PDB entry 6HUV | X-ray diffraction, 3.10 A resolution | chains V and W of the 28 polymer chains in the assembly

# Chain V
Molecule: Proteasome subunit beta type-7
Source organism: Homo sapiens
Notes: EC 3.4.25.1
Reference sequence: Q99436 (PSB7_HUMAN); residues 1-234 here correspond to UniProt positions 44-277 (UniProt number = residue number + 43)
Chain sequence (234 residues; each row starts with the number of its first residue):
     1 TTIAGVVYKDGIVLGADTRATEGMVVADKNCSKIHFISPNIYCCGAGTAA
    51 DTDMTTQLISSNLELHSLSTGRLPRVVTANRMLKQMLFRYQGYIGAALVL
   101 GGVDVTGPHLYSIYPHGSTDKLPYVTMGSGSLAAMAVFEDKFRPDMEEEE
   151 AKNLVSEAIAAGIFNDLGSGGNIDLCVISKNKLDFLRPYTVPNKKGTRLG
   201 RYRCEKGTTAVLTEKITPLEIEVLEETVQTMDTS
Disordered / not traced: 220-234
Glycans and other covalent adducts: compound GT8 linked to Thr1
Sequence notes: engineered mutation Gly171 (Ser214 in Q99436)
Metal / ion sites: Mg2+: Ile163, Phe164, Asp166 (shared with 1 residue of chain L)
Small-molecule neighbours: GT8 ((2S)-N-[(3S,4R)-1-cyclohexyl-5-methyl-4,5-bis(oxidanyl)hexan-3-yl]-3-(4-methoxyphenyl)-2-[[(2S)-2-(2-morpholin-4-ylethanoylamino)propanoyl]amino]propanamide): Arg19, Ala20, Thr21, Glu22, Cys31, Ser32, Lys33, His35, Gly45, Ala46, Gly47, Thr48, Ala49, Thr52, Asp53, Ser129, Gly168, Ser169
UniProt features mapped onto this chain:
  - active site: Thr1 (Nucleophile)
Reported in the primary citation:
  - binding site for GT8: Thr1, His35
  - mutagenesis - S171G: increased growth
  - mutagenesis - G45A: unchanged growth

# Chain W
Molecule: Proteasome subunit beta type-3
Source organism: Saccharomyces cerevisiae (strain ATCC 204508 / S288c)
Notes: EC 3.4.25.1
Reference sequence: P25451 (PSB3_YEAST); residues 0-204 here correspond to UniProt positions 1-205 (UniProt number = residue number + 1)
Chain sequence (205 residues; each row starts with the number of its first residue; numbering starts at 0):
     0 MSDPSSINGGIVVAMTGKDCVAIACDLRLGSQSLGVSNKFEKIFHYGHVF
    50 LGITGLATDVTTLNEMFRYKTNLYKLKEERAIEPETFTQLVSSSLYERRF
   100 GPYFVGPVVAGINSKSGKPFIAGFDLIGCIDEAKDFIVSGTASDQLFGMC
   150 ESLYEPNLEPEDLFETISQALLNAADRDALSGWGAVVYIIKKDEVVKRYL
   200 KMRQD
Disordered / not traced: 0
Metal / ion sites: Mg2+ site 1: Ala174, Asp177, Ser180; Mg2+ site 2: Asp204 (shared with 2 residues of chain K)
Small-molecule neighbours: GT8 ((2S)-N-[(3S,4R)-1-cyclohexyl-5-methyl-4,5-bis(oxidanyl)hexan-3-yl]-3-(4-methoxyphenyl)-2-[[(2S)-2-(2-morpholin-4-ylethanoylamino)propanoyl]amino]propanamide): Asp124, Leu125, Ile126, Cys128
UniProt features mapped onto this chain:
  - modified residue: Ser30 (Phosphoserine)
  - cross-link: Lys69 (Glycyl lysine isopeptide (Lys-Gly) (interchain with G-Cter in ubiquitin))

# Chain V / chain W interface
Contacting residue pairs (67; chain V residue first):
  Val25(V) - Asp143(W)
  Val25(V) - Phe146(W)  hydrophobic
  Val26(V) - Phe146(W)
  Ala27(V) - Asp130(W)
  Ala27(V) - Phe146(W)  hydrophobic
  Asp28(V) - Asp130(W)
  Asp28(V) - Glu131(W)
  Lys29(V) - Glu150(W)  salt bridge
  Ala49(V) - Cys128(W)  hydrophobic
  Ala50(V) - Tyr95(W)
  Ala50(V) - Ile126(W)  hydrophobic
  Ala50(V) - Cys128(W)
  Asp51(V) - Tyr95(W)  hydrogen bond
  Asp51(V) - Arg98(W)  salt bridge
  Met54(V) - Ser91(W)
  Met54(V) - Tyr95(W)  hydrophobic
  Tyr90(V) - Phe99(W)  hydrophobic
  Tyr93(V) - Arg98(W)  hydrogen bond (backbone-side chain)
  Tyr93(V) - Phe99(W)
  Arg198(V) - Glu150(W)  hydrogen bond (side chain-backbone)
  Arg198(V) - Ser151(W)  hydrogen bond (side chain-backbone)
  Arg198(V) - Leu152(W)
  Arg198(V) - Tyr153(W)  hydrogen bond (side chain-backbone)
  Arg201(V) - Glu154(W)  salt bridge
  Tyr202(V) - Ser151(W)
  Tyr202(V) - Leu152(W)
  Arg203(V) - Glu154(W)  salt bridge
  Arg203(V) - Leu157(W)
  Arg203(V) - Asp161(W)  salt bridge
  Arg203(V) - Thr165(W)
  Cys204(V) - Glu164(W)
  Cys204(V) - Gln168(W)
  Glu205(V) - Glu164(W)
  Lys206(V) - Glu160(W)
  Lys206(V) - Asp161(W)  salt bridge
  Lys206(V) - Glu164(W)
  Gly207(V) - Glu164(W)  hydrogen bond (backbone-side chain)
  Thr208(V) - Glu164(W)  hydrogen bond (backbone-side chain)
  Thr209(V) - Phe163(W)
  Thr209(V) - Glu164(W)  hydrogen bond (backbone-side chain)
  Thr209(V) - Ser167(W)
  Thr209(V) - Gln168(W)  hydrogen bond
  Thr209(V) - Leu199(W)
  Ala210(V) - Leu199(W)
  Ala210(V) - Lys200(W)  hydrogen bond (backbone-backbone)
  Val211(V) - Phe163(W)  hydrophobic
  Val211(V) - Arg197(W)
  Val211(V) - Tyr198(W)
  Leu212(V) - Tyr198(W)  hydrogen bond (backbone-backbone)
  Leu212(V) - Leu199(W)
  Leu212(V) - Lys200(W)
  Thr213(V) - Lys196(W)
  Thr213(V) - Arg197(W)
  Thr213(V) - Tyr198(W)  hydrogen bond (backbone-backbone)
  Glu214(V) - Val195(W)
  Glu214(V) - Lys196(W)
  Glu214(V) - Arg197(W)  salt bridge
  Lys215(V) - Val194(W)
  Lys215(V) - Val195(W)
  Lys215(V) - Lys196(W)  hydrogen bond (backbone-backbone)
  Ile216(V) - Glu193(W)
  Ile216(V) - Val194(W)
  Thr217(V) - Glu193(W)
  Thr217(V) - Val194(W)  hydrogen bond (backbone-backbone)
  Pro218(V) - Asp192(W)
  Leu219(V) - Glu193(W)
  Leu219(V) - Val194(W)  hydrophobic
Interface residues without a listed pair, chain V (35 interface residues in all): Thr48, Asp53, Ile94, Lys195
Interface residues without a listed pair, chain W (36 interface residues in all): Ser92, Asp124, Ala132, Leu171

# Overview
The interface between chain V and chain W involves 35 residues on one side and 36 on the other; the contacts
include 14 hydrogen bonds and 7 salt bridges. Polar contacts include Lys29(V)-Glu150(W), Asp51(V)-Arg98(W) and
Arg201(V)-Glu154(W). From the paper: a binding site for GT8 at Thr1(V) and His35(V); S171G of chain V
increases growth.
Chain V is Proteasome subunit beta type-7 (Homo sapiens) and chain W is Proteasome subunit beta type-3
(Saccharomyces cerevisiae (strain ATCC 204508 / S288c)); the structure, Yeast 20S proteasome with human beta2c
(S171G) in complex with 39, was determined by X-ray diffraction together with 6HTB, 6HTC, 6HTD, 6HTP, 6HTR,
6HUB and 30 further entries from the same study.
